Entry 4MIF (X-ray diffraction, 1.80 A resolution); this record covers chains B and C of the 4 polymer chains in the assembly.

# Chain B (and C)
Protein: Pyranose 2-oxidase
From: Phanerochaete chrysosporium
Notes: EC 1.1.3.10; fragment: pyranose 2-oxidase; chain C of this document is another copy of the same molecule, construct and numbering; everything in this record applies to it too
UniProtKB: Q6QWR1 (P2OX_PHACH); residues 1-620 here = UniProt positions 1-620
Amino-acid sequence (620 residues; each row starts with the number of its first residue):
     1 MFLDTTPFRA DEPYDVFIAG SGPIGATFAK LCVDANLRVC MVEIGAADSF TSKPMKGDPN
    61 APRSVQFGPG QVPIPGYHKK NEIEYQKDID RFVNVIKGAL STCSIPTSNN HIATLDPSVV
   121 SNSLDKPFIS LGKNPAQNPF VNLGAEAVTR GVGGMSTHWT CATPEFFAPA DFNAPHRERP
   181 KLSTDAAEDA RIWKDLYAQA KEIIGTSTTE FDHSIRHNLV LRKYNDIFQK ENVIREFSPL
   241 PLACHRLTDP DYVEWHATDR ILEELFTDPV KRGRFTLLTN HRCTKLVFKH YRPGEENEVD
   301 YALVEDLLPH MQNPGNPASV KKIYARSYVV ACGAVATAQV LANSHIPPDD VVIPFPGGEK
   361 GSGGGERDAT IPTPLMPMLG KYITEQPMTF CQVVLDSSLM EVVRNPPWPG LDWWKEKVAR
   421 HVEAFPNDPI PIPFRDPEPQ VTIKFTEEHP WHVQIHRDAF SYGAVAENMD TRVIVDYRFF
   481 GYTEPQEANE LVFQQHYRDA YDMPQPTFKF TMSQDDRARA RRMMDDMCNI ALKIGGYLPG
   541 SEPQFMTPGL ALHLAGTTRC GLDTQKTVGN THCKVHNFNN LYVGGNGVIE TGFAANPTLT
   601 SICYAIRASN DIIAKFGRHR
Not modelled in the structure: 1-12, 311-318, 350-365, 618-620 (chain C: 1-12, 57-64, 311-318, 349-365, 618-620)
Covalently attached groups: dihydroflavine-adenine dinucleotide (FDA) linked to His158
Ion coordination: Mg2+ near Glu202 (its only coordinating residue here)
Small-molecule neighbours: dihydroflavine-adenine dinucleotide (FDA): Ala19, Gly20, Ser21, Gly22, Pro23, Ile24, Gly25, Val42, Glu43, Ile44, Gly45, Ile96, Leu100, Thr149, Arg150, Gly151, Gly153, Gly154, Met155, Ser156, Trp159, Thr160, Cys161, Ala162, His281, Arg282, Cys283, Ala331, Cys332, Gly333, Ala336, Val340, Met503, Leu552, His553, Gly585, Asn586, Asn596, Pro597, Thr598

# How chain B and chain C interact
Contacting residue pairs - 41 pairs, chain B then chain C:
  Asn109(B) - Phe140(C)
  Asn110(B) - Asn110(C)
  His111(B) - Pro139(C)  hydrogen bond (side chain-backbone)
  His111(B) - Phe140(C)
  Ala113(B) - Pro548(C)
  Thr114(B) - Phe545(C)
  Thr114(B) - Met546(C)
  Thr114(B) - Thr547(C)
  Asp116(B) - Arg521(C)  salt bridge
  Asp116(B) - Phe545(C)
  Pro117(B) - Met512(C)  hydrophobic
  Pro117(B) - Arg517(C)  hydrogen bond (backbone-side chain)
  Pro117(B) - Ala520(C)  hydrophobic
  Pro117(B) - Phe545(C)
  Ser118(B) - Arg517(C)  hydrogen bond (side chain-backbone)
  Ser118(B) - Arg521(C)
  Val119(B) - Arg521(C)
  Asn122(B) - Phe140(C)
  Ser123(B) - Phe140(C)
  Leu124(B) - Asn138(C)
  Leu124(B) - Phe140(C)
  Asn138(B) - Leu124(C)
  Pro139(B) - His111(C)  hydrogen bond (backbone-side chain)
  Phe140(B) - Asn109(C)
  Phe140(B) - His111(C)
  Phe140(B) - Asn122(C)
  Phe140(B) - Ser123(C)
  Phe140(B) - Leu124(C)
  Met512(B) - Pro117(C)  hydrophobic
  Arg517(B) - Pro117(C)  hydrogen bond (side chain-backbone)
  Arg517(B) - Ser118(C)  hydrogen bond (backbone-side chain)
  Ala520(B) - Pro117(C)  hydrophobic
  Arg521(B) - Asp116(C)  salt bridge
  Arg521(B) - Ser118(C)
  Arg521(B) - Val119(C)
  Phe545(B) - Thr114(C)
  Phe545(B) - Asp116(C)
  Phe545(B) - Pro117(C)
  Met546(B) - Thr114(C)
  Thr547(B) - Thr114(C)
  Pro548(B) - Ala113(C)
Interface residues without a listed pair, chain B (25 interface residues in all): Leu115, Ala518
Interface residues without a listed pair, chain C (25 interface residues in all): Leu115, Ala518

# In short
Chain B and chain C each contribute 25 residues to their interface, with 6 hydrogen bonds and 2 salt bridges.
Polar pairs include Asp116(B)-Arg521(C), His111(B)-Pro139(C) and Pro117(B)-Arg517(C). Dihydroflavine-adenine
dinucleotide is covalently linked to His158(B).
Both chains are Pyranose 2-oxidase (Phanerochaete chrysosporium). Entry 4MIF (Pyranose 2-oxidase from
Phanerochaete chrysosporium, wild type from natural source) was determined by X-ray diffraction together with
4MIG and 4MIH from the same study.
